7YMS - chains A and B of the 6 polymer chains in the assembly; structure by electron microscopy, 2.90 A resolution.

== Chain A ==
Protein: Capsid protein VP1
From: Coxsackievirus A16
Notes: EC 3.4.22.29, 3.6.1.15, 3.4.22.28, 2.7.7.48
UniProt: M4TAU2 (M4TAU2_9ENTO); residues 1-297 here correspond to UniProt positions 566-862 (UniProt number = residue number + 565)
Chain sequence (297 residues; each row starts with the number of its first residue):
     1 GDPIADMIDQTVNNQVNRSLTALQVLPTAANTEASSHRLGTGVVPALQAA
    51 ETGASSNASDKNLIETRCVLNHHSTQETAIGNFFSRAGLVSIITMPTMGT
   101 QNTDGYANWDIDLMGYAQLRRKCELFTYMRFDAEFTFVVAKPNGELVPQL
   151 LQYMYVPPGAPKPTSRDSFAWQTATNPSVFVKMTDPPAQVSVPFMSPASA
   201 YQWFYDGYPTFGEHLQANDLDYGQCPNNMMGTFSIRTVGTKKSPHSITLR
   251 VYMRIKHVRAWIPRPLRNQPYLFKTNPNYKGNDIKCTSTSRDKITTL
Disordered / not traced: 1, 9-22

== Chain B ==
Protein: Capsid protein VP2
From: Coxsackievirus A16
Notes: EC 3.4.22.29, 3.6.1.15, 3.4.22.28, 2.7.7.48
UniProt: A9LXZ4 (A9LXZ4_9ENTO); residues 1-254 here correspond to UniProt positions 70-323 (UniProt number = residue number + 69)
Chain sequence (254 residues; row label = number of the first residue in the row):
     1 SPSAEACGYSDRVAQLTIGNSTITTQEAANIVIAYGEWPEYCPDTDATAV
    51 DKPTRPDVSVNRFFTLDTKSWAKDSKGWYWKFPDVLTEVGVFGQNAQFHY
   101 LYRSGFCVHVQCNASKFHQGALLVAVLPEYVLGTIAGGTGNENSHPPYAT
   151 TQPGQVGAVLTHPYVLDAGIPLSQLTVCPHQWINLRTNNCATIIVPYMNT
   201 VPFDSALNHCNFGLLVIPVVPLDFNAGATSEIPITVTIAPMCAEFAGLRQ
   251 AVKQ
Disordered / not traced: 1-9
Reported in the primary citation:
  - mutagenesis - V159F: decreased growth

== Interface between chain A and chain B ==
Pairs across the interface (88; chain A residue first):
  Ala50(A) - Trp182(B)
  Glu51(A) - Ala29(B)
  Glu51(A) - Gln181(B)
  Glu51(A) - Trp182(B)
  Glu51(A) - Asn184(B)  hydrogen bond
  Glu51(A) - Thr187(B)
  Glu51(A) - Asn188(B)
  Thr52(A) - Ala29(B)
  Thr52(A) - Val32(B)
  Gly53(A) - His180(B)
  Thr127(A) - Glu129(B)
  Tyr128(A) - Glu129(B)  hydrogen bond
  Tyr128(A) - Met198(B)
  Tyr128(A) - Asn199(B)
  Tyr128(A) - Thr200(B)
  Ser199(A) - Thr200(B)  hydrogen bond (side chain-backbone)
  Ala200(A) - Thr200(B)
  Gln202(A) - Glu129(B)  hydrogen bond
  Gln202(A) - His209(B)
  Phe204(A) - Glu129(B)
  Phe204(A) - Val131(B)  hydrophobic
  Tyr205(A) - Glu129(B)
  Tyr205(A) - Asn208(B)
  Tyr205(A) - His209(B)
  Asp206(A) - Lys81(B)  salt bridge
  Asp206(A) - Glu129(B)  hydrogen bond (backbone-side chain)
  Asp206(A) - Tyr130(B)
  Asp206(A) - His209(B)  hydrogen bond (backbone-side chain)
  Asp206(A) - Cys210(B)  hydrogen bond (backbone-backbone)
  Gly207(A) - Asn208(B)
  Tyr208(A) - Pro146(B)  hydrogen bond (side chain-backbone)
  Tyr208(A) - Pro147(B)  hydrogen bond (side chain-backbone)
  Tyr208(A) - Tyr148(B)
  Tyr208(A) - Thr151(B)
  Tyr208(A) - Asn208(B)  hydrogen bond (backbone-backbone)
  Pro209(A) - Asn208(B)
  Gly212(A) - Gln254(B)  hydrogen bond (backbone-backbone)
  Glu213(A) - Gln254(B)
  His214(A) - Tyr148(B)
  Asp219(A) - His145(B)
  Asp219(A) - Pro146(B)
  Asp219(A) - Pro147(B)
  Leu220(A) - His145(B)
  Tyr222(A) - Val131(B)
  Tyr222(A) - Leu132(B)  hydrogen bond (side chain-backbone)
  Tyr222(A) - Thr151(B)
  Ile262(A) - Tyr35(B)
  Ile262(A) - Pro128(B)  hydrophobic
  Ile262(A) - Met198(B)  hydrophobic
  Arg264(A) - Pro128(B)  hydrogen bond (side chain-backbone)
  Arg264(A) - Glu129(B)  hydrogen bond (side chain-backbone)
  Arg264(A) - Ile170(B)
  Pro265(A) - Ile170(B)
  Pro265(A) - Gln174(B)
  Leu266(A) - Ile170(B)
  Leu266(A) - Pro171(B)
  Leu266(A) - Gln174(B)  hydrogen bond (backbone-side chain)
  Arg267(A) - Ala168(B)  hydrogen bond (side chain-backbone)
  Arg267(A) - Gly169(B)
  Asn268(A) - Gly169(B)  hydrogen bond (backbone-backbone)
  Asn268(A) - Pro171(B)
  Gln269(A) - Val165(B)
  Gln269(A) - Gly169(B)
  Phe273(A) - Glu142(B)
  Phe273(A) - Asn143(B)
  Asn276(A) - Asn143(B)
  Asn276(A) - Ser144(B)
  Asn276(A) - His145(B)
  Pro277(A) - Gly133(B)
  Asn278(A) - Gly133(B)
  Asn278(A) - Thr134(B)  hydrogen bond (side chain-backbone)
  Asn278(A) - Asn143(B)
  Asn278(A) - Ser144(B)
  Tyr279(A) - Thr134(B)  hydrogen bond (backbone-backbone)
  Tyr279(A) - Ile135(B)
  Tyr279(A) - His162(B)
  Tyr279(A) - Val165(B)
  Tyr279(A) - Asp167(B)  hydrogen bond
  Lys280(A) - Gly138(B)
  Lys280(A) - Thr139(B)
  Gly281(A) - Ile135(B)  hydrogen bond (backbone-backbone)
  Gly281(A) - Gly138(B)
  Asn282(A) - Gly138(B)  hydrogen bond (side chain-backbone)
  Asn282(A) - Thr139(B)
  Ile284(A) - His162(B)
  Ile284(A) - Val165(B)  hydrophobic
  Thr287(A) - Tyr164(B)  hydrogen bond
  Thr287(A) - Pro171(B)
Other interface residues (no listed pair), chain A (45 interface residues in all): Ala198, Thr210, Phe211, Pro263, Leu272, Thr275, Cys286
Other interface residues (no listed pair), chain B (53 interface residues in all): Asn30, Tyr100, Ala136, Gly140, Gln152, Leu175, Val177, Cys178, Val201

== In short ==
45 residues of chain A and 53 residues of chain B are in contact; the contacts include 23 hydrogen bonds and 1
salt bridge. Polar contacts include Asp206(A)-Lys81(B), Glu51(A)-Asn184(B) and Tyr128(A)-Glu129(B). From the
paper: V159F of chain B reduces growth.
Chain A is Capsid protein VP1 and chain B is Capsid protein VP2, both from Coxsackievirus A16; the structure,
Cryo-EM structure of Coxsackievirus A16 in complex with a neutralizing antibody 9B5, was determined by
electron microscopy, deposited together with 7YV2, 7YV7, 7YRF, 7YRH and 7Y7M.
